PDB entry 4QBY | X-ray diffraction, 3.00 A resolution | chains L and V of the 32 polymer chains in the assembly

# Chain L
Molecule: Proteasome subunit beta type-6
Source organism: Saccharomyces cerevisiae
Notes: EC 3.4.25.1; fragment: beta subunit; engineered mutation(s): wild type
UniProtKB: P23724 (PSB6_YEAST); residues 1-222 here correspond to UniProt positions 20-241 (UniProt number = residue number + 19)
Chain sequence (222 residues; row label = number of the first residue in the row):
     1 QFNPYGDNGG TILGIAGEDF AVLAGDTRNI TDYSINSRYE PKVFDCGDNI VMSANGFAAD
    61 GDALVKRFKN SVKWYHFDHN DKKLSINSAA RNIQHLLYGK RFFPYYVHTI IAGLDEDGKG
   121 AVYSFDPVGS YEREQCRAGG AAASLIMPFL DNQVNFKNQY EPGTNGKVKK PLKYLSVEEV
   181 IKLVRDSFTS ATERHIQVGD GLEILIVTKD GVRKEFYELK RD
Ion coordination: Mg2+: Asp222 (shared with Ile163(V), Asp166(V), Ser169(V) of chain V)

# Chain V
Molecule: Proteasome subunit beta type-2
Source organism: Saccharomyces cerevisiae
Notes: EC 3.4.25.1; fragment: beta subunit; engineered mutation(s): wild type
UniProtKB: P25043 (PSB2_YEAST); residues 1-232 here correspond to UniProt positions 30-261 (UniProt number = residue number + 29)
Chain sequence (232 residues; each row starts with the number of its first residue):
     1 TTIVGVKFNN GVVIAADTRS TQGPIVADKN CAKLHRISPK IWCAGAGTAA DTEAVTQLIG
    61 SNIELHSLYT SREPRVVSAL QMLKQHLFKY QGHIGAYLIV AGVDPTGSHL FSIHAHGSTD
   121 VGYYLSLGSG SLAAMAVLES HWKQDLTKEE AIKLASDAIQ AGIWNDLGSG SNVDVCVMEI
   181 GKDAEYLRNY LTPNVREEKQ KSYKFPRGTT AVLKESIVNI CDIQEEQVDI TA
Disordered / not traced: 227-232
Ion coordination: Mg2+: Ile163, Asp166, Ser169 (shared with Asp222(L) of chain L)
UniProt features mapped onto this chain:
  - active site: Thr1 (Nucleophile)

# Interface between chain L and chain V
Residue-residue contacts (58; chain L residue first):
  Ile30(L) with Leu167(V), hydrophobic
  Asp32(L) with Leu167(V)
  Tyr33(L) with Asn165(V); Asp166(V); Leu167(V), hydrogen bond (backbone-backbone); Gly168(V)
  Ile35(L) with Trp164(V); Leu167(V), hydrophobic
  Arg38(L) with Trp164(V), hydrogen bond (side chain-backbone)
  Phe149(L) with Tyr203(V), hydrophobic
  Asn152(L) with Phe205(V)
  Gln153(L) with Tyr203(V); Phe205(V)
  Asn158(L) with Thr209(V)
  Gln159(L) with Phe205(V); Thr209(V)
  Tyr160(L) with Thr209(V), hydrogen bond (backbone-backbone); Ala211(V), hydrophobic
  Pro162(L) with Pro206(V), hydrophobic; Arg207(V); Gly208(V)
  Asn165(L) with Val212(V)
  Gly166(L) with Ala211(V)
  Glu179(L) with Lys201(V)
  Lys182(L) with Gln200(V)
  Leu183(L) with Tyr203(V)
  Arg185(L) with Gln200(V)
  Asp186(L) with Lys199(V); Gln200(V), hydrogen bond (side chain-backbone); Lys201(V); Tyr203(V), hydrogen bond
  Thr189(L) with Arg196(V)
  Ser190(L) with Arg196(V), hydrogen bond
  Glu193(L) with Val26(V); Lys29(V), salt bridge; Arg196(V)
  Arg194(L) with Pro24(V); Ile25(V); Val26(V), hydrogen bond (backbone-backbone); Ala27(V), hydrogen bond (side chain-backbone); Lys29(V)
  His195(L) with Pro24(V); Ile25(V)
  Ile196(L) with Arg19(V); Thr21(V); Pro24(V), hydrogen bond (backbone-backbone); Val26(V), hydrophobic; Leu167(V)
  Glu218(L) with Glu197(V)
  Lys220(L) with Asn194(V), hydrogen bond (side chain-backbone)
  Arg221(L) with Trp164(V)
  Asp222(L) with Arg19(V), salt bridge; Ile163(V); Asp166(V); Ser169(V); Gly170(V); Ser171(V), hydrogen bond (side chain-backbone); Asn194(V), hydrogen bond
Interface residues without a listed pair, chain L (33 interface residues in all): Arg28, Ser34, Leu145, Gly163
Interface residues without a listed pair, chain V (33 interface residues in all): Gly23, Asp28, Val195

# Overview
The chain L/chain V interface involves 33 residues from each chain, with 12 hydrogen bonds and 2 salt bridges.
Polar pairs include Glu193(L)-Lys29(V), Asp222(L)-Arg19(V) and Arg38(L)-Trp164(V). Asp222(L), Ile163(V),
Asp166(V) and Ser169(V) coordinate Mg2+. UniProt lists active-site residue Thr1(V) on chain V.
Chain L is Proteasome subunit beta type-6 and chain V is Proteasome subunit beta type-2, both from
Saccharomyces cerevisiae; the structure, yCP in complex with BOC-ALA-ALA-ALA-CHO, was determined by X-ray
diffraction.
